PDB entry 4BZ5 | X-ray diffraction, 1.78 A resolution | chain A

[Chain A]
Molecule: Histone deacetylase 8
From: Schistosoma mansoni
Reference sequence: A5H660 (A5H660_SCHMA); residues 1-440 here = UniProt positions 1-440
Sequence (446 residues; numbered 1 to 446; the number before each row is that of its first residue):
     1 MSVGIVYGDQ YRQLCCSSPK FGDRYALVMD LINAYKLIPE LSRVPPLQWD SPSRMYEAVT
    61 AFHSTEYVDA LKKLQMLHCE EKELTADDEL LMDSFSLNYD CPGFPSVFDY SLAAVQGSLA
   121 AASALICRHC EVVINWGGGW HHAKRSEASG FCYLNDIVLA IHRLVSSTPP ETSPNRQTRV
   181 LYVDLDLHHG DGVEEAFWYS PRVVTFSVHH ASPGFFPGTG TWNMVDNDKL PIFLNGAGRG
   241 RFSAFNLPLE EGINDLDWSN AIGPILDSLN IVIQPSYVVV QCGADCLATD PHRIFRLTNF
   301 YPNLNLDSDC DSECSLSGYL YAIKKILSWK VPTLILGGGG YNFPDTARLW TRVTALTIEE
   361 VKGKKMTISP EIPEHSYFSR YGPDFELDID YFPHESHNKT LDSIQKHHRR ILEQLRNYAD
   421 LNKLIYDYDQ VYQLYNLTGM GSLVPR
Disordered / not traced: 1, 168-176, 303-315, 394-401, 436-446
Sequence notes: expression tag (441-446)
Ion coordination: K+ site 1: Asp184, Asp186, His188, Ser207, Val208; Zn2+: Asp186, His188, Asp285 (together with l(+)-tartaric acid); K+ site 2: Phe197, Ser200, Val203, Ser243
What the authors report for this chain:
  - mutagenesis - D100A: decreased catalytic activity
  - mutagenesis - Y341F: abolished catalytic activity
  - catalytic residues: Asp100, Tyr341
  - mutagenesis - H292A, H292M: unchanged catalytic activity
  - specificity-determining residues: Ser18, His292
  - conformationally variable residues (side-chain flip): Phe151, Tyr341

[Overview]
The K+ site 1 is built by Asp184, Asp186, His188, Ser207 and Val208. Asp186, His188 and Asp285 form the Zn2+
site. The paper reports catalytic residues Asp100 and Tyr341; D100A reduces catalytic activity; 4
substitutions were tested in all.
Chain A is Histone deacetylase 8 (Schistosoma mansoni); the structure, Crystal structure of Schistosoma
mansoni HDAC8, was determined by X-ray diffraction (same publication as 4BZ6, 4BZ7, 4BZ8 and 4BZ9).
